Entry 9IVQ (electron microscopy, 2.66 A resolution); this record covers chains L and H of the 24 polymer chains in the assembly.

Chain L:
Molecule: Polyprotein P1234
Organism: Chikungunya virus
Reference sequence: A0A0U5KFN5 (A0A0U5KFN5_CHIKV); residues 468-511 here correspond to UniProt positions 1801-1844 (UniProt number = residue number + 1333)
Amino-acid sequence (54 residues; numbered 464 to 517; the number before each row is that of its first residue):
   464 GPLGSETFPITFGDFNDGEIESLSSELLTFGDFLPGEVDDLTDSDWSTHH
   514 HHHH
Disordered / not traced: 464-471, 509-517
Construct notes: expression tag (464-467, 512-517)

Chain H:
Molecule: Ras GTPase-activating protein-binding protein 1
Organism: Homo sapiens
Notes: EC 3.6.4.12, 3.6.4.13
Reference sequence: Q13283 (G3BP1_HUMAN); residues 1-138 here = UniProt positions 1-138
Amino-acid sequence (141 residues; numbered -2 to 138; the number before each row is that of its first residue; numbers below 1 keep their minus sign (Gly-2 is residue -2)):
    -2 GASMVMEKPSPLLVGREFVRQYYTLLNQAPDMLHRFYGKNSSYVHGGLDS
    48 NGKPADAVYGQKEIHRKVMSQNFTNCHTKIRHVDAHATLNDGVVVQVMGL
    98 LSNNNQALRRFMQTFVLAPEGSVANKFYVHNDIFRYQDEVF
Disordered / not traced: -2 to 4
Construct notes: expression tag (-2 to 0)
Swiss-Prot annotation at these positions:
  - cross-link (Glycyl lysine isopeptide (Lys-Gly)): Lys36 (interchain with G-Cter in ubiquitin), Lys50 (interchain with G-Cter in ubiquitin), Lys59 (interchain with G-Cter in ubiquitin), Lys64 (interchain with G-Cter in ubiquitin), Lys76 (interchain with G-Cter in ubiquitin), Lys123 (interchain with G-Cter in ubiquitin)
  - natural variant: Arg78 (R78C: Found in a patient with a neurodevelopmental disorder; uncertain significance), Arg132 (R132I: Found in a patient with a neurodevelopmental disorder; uncertain significance)
  - mutagenesis: Phe15 (F15W: Decreased interaction with USP10), Phe33 (F33W: Abolished interaction with CAPRIN1 and ability to undergo liquid-liquid phase separation. Abolished interaction with USP10), Lys36 (K36R: In 10KR; abolished ubiquitination in response to heat shock, leading to decreased stress granule disassembly when associated with R-50, R-59, R-64, R-76, R-123, R-353, R-357, R-376 and R-393 ...), Lys50 (K50R: In 10KR; abolished ubiquitination in response to heat shock, leading to decreased stress granule disassembly when associated with R-36, R-59, R-64, R-76, R-123, R-353, R-357, R-376 and R-393 ...), Lys59 (K59R: In 10KR; abolished ubiquitination in response to heat shock, leading to decreased stress granule disassembly when associated with R-36, R-50, R-64, R-76, R-123, R-353, R-357, R-376 and R-393 ...), Lys64 (K64R: In 10KR; abolished ubiquitination in response to heat shock, leading to decreased stress granule disassembly when associated with R-36, R-50, R-59, R-76, R-123, R-353, R-357, R-376 and R-393 ...), Lys76 (K76R: In 10KR; abolished ubiquitination in response to heat shock, leading to decreased stress granule disassembly when associated with R-36, R-50, R-59, R-64, R-123, R-353, R-357, R-376 and R-393 ...), Lys123 (K123R: In 10KR; abolished ubiquitination in response to heat shock, leading to decreased stress granule disassembly when associated with R-36, R-50, R-59, R-64, R-76, R-353, R-357, R-376 and R-393 ...), Phe124 (F124W: Does not affect interaction with USP10)

Interface between chain L and chain H:
Pairs across the interface (34):
  Pro472(L) - Asn122(H)
  Ile473(L) - Pro6(H)  hydrophobic
  Ile473(L) - Gln18(H)
  Ile473(L) - Asn122(H)
  Thr474(L) - Asn122(H)  hydrogen bond (backbone-backbone)
  Thr474(L) - Lys123(H)
  Thr474(L) - Phe124(H)  hydrogen bond (backbone-backbone)
  Phe475(L) - Val11(H)
  Phe475(L) - Glu14(H)
  Phe475(L) - Phe15(H)
  Phe475(L) - Gln18(H)
  Phe475(L) - Phe33(H)  hydrophobic
  Phe475(L) - Phe124(H)
  Gly476(L) - Arg32(H)
  Gly476(L) - Phe33(H)
  Gly476(L) - Lys123(H)  hydrogen bond (backbone-side chain)
  Gly476(L) - Phe124(H)  hydrogen bond (backbone-backbone)
  Asp477(L) - Arg32(H)  salt bridge
  Asp477(L) - Lys123(H)
  Phe478(L) - Leu22(H)  hydrophobic
  Phe478(L) - Met29(H)
  Phe478(L) - Arg32(H)
  Phe478(L) - Phe33(H)  hydrophobic
  Phe478(L) - Lys123(H)
  Glu482(L) - Arg32(H)  salt bridge
  Ile483(L) - Gln18(H)
  Ile483(L) - Thr21(H)
  Ile483(L) - Gln25(H)
  Ile483(L) - Phe33(H)  hydrophobic
  Glu484(L) - Arg17(H)  salt bridge
  Leu486(L) - Leu22(H)  hydrophobic
  Leu486(L) - Met29(H)  hydrophobic
  Ser487(L) - Gln25(H)
  Asp506(L) - His74(H)  salt bridge
Other interface residues (no listed pair), chain H (19 interface residues in all): Ala26, Lys76, Tyr125
The authors on this interface:
  - residue pairs: Phe475(L)-Phe15(H) (hydrophobic contact), Asp477(L)-Arg32(H) (backbone contact), Phe478(L)-Leu22(H) (hydrophobic contact)

In short:
The interface between chain L and chain H involves 13 residues on one side and 19 on the other; the contacts
include 4 hydrogen bonds and 4 salt bridges. Among the polar pairs are Asp477(L)-Arg32(H), Glu482(L)-Arg32(H)
and Glu484(L)-Arg17(H). The paper describes hydrophobic contacts between Phe475(L) and Phe15(H) and Phe478(L)
and Leu22(H); a backbone contact between Asp477(L) and Arg32(H).
Here chain L is Polyprotein P1234 (Chikungunya virus) and chain H is Ras GTPase-activating protein-binding
protein 1 (Homo sapiens). Entry 9IVQ (Cryo-EM structure of the CHIKV nsP3 peptide in complex with the NTF2L
domain of G3BP1 (Conformation ...) was determined by electron microscopy, deposited together with 9IVR, 9IVS
and 9J5S.
